PDB entry 5HLZ | X-ray diffraction, 2.85 A resolution | chains A and C of the 4 polymer chains in the assembly

[Chain A (and C)]
Molecule: Inhibin beta A chain
Source organism: Homo sapiens
Notes: fragment: Pro domain; chain C of this document is another copy of the same molecule, construct and numbering; everything in this record applies to it too
Reference sequence: P08476 (INHBA_HUMAN); residue numbers follow UniProt; this construct covers 30-258, 283-305
Sequence (270 residues; row label = number of the first residue in the row; note: 24 numbers in that range are skipped by the numbering (no residue carries them; nothing is unmodelled there); a row labelled like 310A-310C holds insertion residues (310A, then the next letters in order)):
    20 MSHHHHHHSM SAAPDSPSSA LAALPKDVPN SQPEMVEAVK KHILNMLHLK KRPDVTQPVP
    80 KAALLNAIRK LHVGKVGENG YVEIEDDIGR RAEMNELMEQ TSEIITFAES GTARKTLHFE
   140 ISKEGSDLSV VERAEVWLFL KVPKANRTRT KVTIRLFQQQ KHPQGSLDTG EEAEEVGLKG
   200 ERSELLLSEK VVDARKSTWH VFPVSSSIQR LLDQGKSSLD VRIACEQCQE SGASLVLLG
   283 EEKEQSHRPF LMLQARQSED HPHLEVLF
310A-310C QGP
Not modelled in the structure: 20-50, 181-201, 300-310, 310A-310C
Cystine bridges: Cys-244/Cys-247
Differences from the reference sequence: expression tag (20-29); engineered mutation Ser-35 (Cys in P08476), Ser-38 (Cys in P08476); cloning artifact (306-310, 310A-310C)
Swiss-Prot annotation at these positions:
  - glycosylation: Asn-165 (N-linked (GlcNAc...) asparagine)

[Chain A / chain C interface]
Pairs across the interface (60; chain A residue first):
  His-67(A) / Asp-146(C)  salt bridge
  Val-78(A) / Phe-126(C)  hydrophobic
  Pro-79(A) / Gln-287(C)
  Pro-79(A) / Arg-290(C)
  Ala-81(A) / Ser-288(C)
  Ala-82(A) / Phe-126(C)
  Ala-82(A) / Gln-287(C)
  Ala-82(A) / Ser-288(C)
  Ala-82(A) / Arg-290(C)
  Leu-83(A) / Phe-126(C)  hydrophobic
  Asn-85(A) / Trp-218(C)  hydrogen bond
  Asn-85(A) / Ser-288(C)  hydrogen bond
  Ala-86(A) / Phe-126(C)  hydrophobic
  Ala-86(A) / Phe-292(C)  hydrophobic
  Ile-87(A) / Ile-124(C)  hydrophobic
  Lys-89(A) / Trp-156(C)
  Lys-89(A) / Trp-218(C)
  Leu-90(A) / Ile-124(C)  hydrophobic
  Leu-90(A) / Glu-154(C)
  Leu-90(A) / Trp-156(C)
  Leu-90(A) / Phe-292(C)  hydrophobic
  Leu-90(A) / Met-294(C)  hydrophobic
  Val-92(A) / Glu-122(C)
  Asp-105(A) / Met-117(C)
  Ile-107(A) / Asn-114(C)
  Ile-107(A) / Met-117(C)  hydrophobic
  Ile-107(A) / Glu-118(C)
  Arg-110(A) / Met-113(C)
  Arg-110(A) / Asn-114(C)
  Arg-110(A) / Met-117(C)
  Met-113(A) / Arg-110(C)
  Asn-114(A) / Ile-107(C)
  Asn-114(A) / Arg-110(C)
  Met-117(A) / Asp-105(C)
  Met-117(A) / Ile-107(C)  hydrophobic
  Met-117(A) / Arg-110(C)  hydrogen bond
  Glu-118(A) / Ile-107(C)
  Glu-122(A) / Val-92(C)
  Ile-124(A) / Ile-87(C)  hydrophobic
  Ile-124(A) / Leu-90(C)  hydrophobic
  Phe-126(A) / Val-78(C)  hydrophobic
  Phe-126(A) / Ala-82(C)
  Phe-126(A) / Leu-83(C)  hydrophobic
  Phe-126(A) / Ala-86(C)  hydrophobic
  Glu-143(A) / Leu-66(C)
  Asp-146(A) / His-67(C)  salt bridge
  Trp-156(A) / Lys-89(C)
  Trp-156(A) / Leu-90(C)
  Trp-218(A) / Asn-85(C)  hydrogen bond
  Trp-218(A) / Lys-89(C)
  Gln-287(A) / Pro-79(C)
  Gln-287(A) / Ala-82(C)
  Ser-288(A) / Ala-81(C)
  Ser-288(A) / Ala-82(C)
  Ser-288(A) / Asn-85(C)  hydrogen bond
  Arg-290(A) / Pro-79(C)
  Arg-290(A) / Ala-82(C)
  Phe-292(A) / Ala-86(C)  hydrophobic
  Phe-292(A) / Leu-90(C)  hydrophobic
  Met-294(A) / Leu-90(C)  hydrophobic
Also at the interface, not in a pair above, chain A (34 interface residues in all): Leu-66, Ala-111, Glu-154
Also at the interface, not in a pair above, chain C (35 interface residues in all): Leu-68, Ala-111, Glu-143

[In short]
The interface between chain A and chain C involves 34 residues on one side and 35 on the other; the contacts
include 5 hydrogen bonds and 2 salt bridges. Among the polar pairs are His-67(A)/Asp-146(C),
Asn-85(A)/Trp-218(C) and Asn-85(A)/Ser-288(C).
Chain A and chain C are both Inhibin beta A chain (Homo sapiens); the structure, Structure of Pro-Activin A
Complex at 2.85 A resolution, was determined by X-ray diffraction together with 5HLY from the same study.
